Entry 1W0J (X-ray diffraction, 2.20 A resolution); this record covers chains E and G of the 7 polymer chains in the assembly.

Chain E:
Protein: ATP synthase beta chain, mitochondrial precursor
Organism: Bos taurus
Notes: EC 3.6.3.14
Reference sequence: P00829 (ATPB_BOVIN); residues -3 to 478 here correspond to UniProt positions 47-528 (UniProt number = residue number + 50)
Sequence (482 residues; each row starts with the number of its first residue; numbers below 1 keep their minus sign (Ala-3 is residue -3)):
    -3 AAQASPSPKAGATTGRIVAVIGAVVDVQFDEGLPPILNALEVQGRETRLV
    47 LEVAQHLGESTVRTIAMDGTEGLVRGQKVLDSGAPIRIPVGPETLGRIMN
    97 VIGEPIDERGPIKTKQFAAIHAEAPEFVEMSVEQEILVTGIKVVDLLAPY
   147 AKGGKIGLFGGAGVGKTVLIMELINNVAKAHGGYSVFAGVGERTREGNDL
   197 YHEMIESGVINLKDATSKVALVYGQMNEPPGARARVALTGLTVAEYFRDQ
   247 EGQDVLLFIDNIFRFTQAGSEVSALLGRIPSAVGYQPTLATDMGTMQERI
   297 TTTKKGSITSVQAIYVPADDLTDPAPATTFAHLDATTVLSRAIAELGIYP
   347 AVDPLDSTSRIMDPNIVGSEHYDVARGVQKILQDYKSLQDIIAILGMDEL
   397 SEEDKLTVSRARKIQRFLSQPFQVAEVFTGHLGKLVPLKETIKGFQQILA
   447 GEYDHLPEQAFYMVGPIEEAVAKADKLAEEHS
Unresolved in the structure: -3 to 8, 475-478
UniProt features mapped onto this chain:
  - binding site (ADP): Gly159, Val160, Gly161, Lys162, Thr163, Val164
  - binding site (ATP): Gly159, Gly161, Lys162, Thr163, Val164, Arg189
  - binding site (phosphate): Gly159, Val160, Gly161, Lys162, Thr163
  - binding site (Mg(2+)): Thr163, Glu188
  - modified residue: Lys74 (N6-acetyllysine), Lys111 (N6-acetyllysine), Lys148 (N6-acetyllysine), Lys209 (N6-acetyllysine), Lys214 (N6-acetyllysine), Thr262 (Phosphothreonine), Ser365 (Phosphoserine), Lys376 (N6-acetyllysine), Ser383 (Phosphoserine), Lys430 (N6-acetyllysine), Lys435 (N6-acetyllysine), Lys472 (N6-acetyllysine)
  - glycosylation: Ser56 (O-linked (GlcNAc) serine)
From the paper describing this entry:
  - catalytic residues: Lys162, Glu188, Arg189
  - binding site for beryllium trifluoride: Lys162, Glu188, Arg189

Chain G:
Protein: ATP synthase gamma chain, mitochondrial precursor
Organism: Bos taurus
Notes: EC 3.6.3.14
Reference sequence: P05631 (ATPG_BOVIN); residues 1-272 here correspond to UniProt positions 26-297 (UniProt number = residue number + 25)
Sequence (272 residues; numbered 1 to 272; the number before each row is that of its first residue):
     1 ATLKDITRRLKSIKNIQKITKSMKMVAAAKYARAERELKPARVYGVGSLA
    51 LYEKADIKTPEDKKKHLIIGVSSDRGLCGAIHSSVAKQMKSEAANLAAAG
   101 KEVKIIGVGDKIRSILHRTHSDQFLVTFKEVGRRPPTFGDASVIALELLN
   151 SGYEFDEGSIIFNRFRSVISYKTEEKPIFSLDTISSAESMSIYDDIDADV
   201 LRNYQEYSLANIIYYSLKESTTSEQSARMTAMDNASKNASEMIDKLTLTF
   251 NRTRQAVITKELIEIISGAAAL
Unresolved in the structure: 48-66, 91-104, 117-126, 149-158, 174-200
UniProt features mapped onto this chain:
  - modified residue: Lys14 (N6-acetyllysine), Lys24 (N6-succinyllysine), Lys30 (N6-acetyllysine), Lys90 (N6-acetyllysine), Ser121 (Phosphoserine), Lys129 (N6-acetyllysine), Lys172 (N6-acetyllysine), Lys245 (N6-succinyllysine)

Chain E / chain G interface:
Pairs across the interface (19):
  Pro276(E) with Leu262(G), hydrophobic; Ile266(G)
  Ala278(E) with Thr259(G)
  Val279(E) with Arg254(G); Gln255(G); Ile258(G); Thr259(G), hydrogen bond (backbone-side chain)
  Gly280(E) with Leu262(G)
  Ala314(E) with Arg254(G)
  Asp316(E) with Asn251(G); Arg254(G), salt bridge; Gln255(G), hydrogen bond
  Thr318(E) with Gln255(G), hydrogen bond
  Asp319(E) with Arg254(G), salt bridge; Gln255(G)
  Asp386(E) with Lys21(G), salt bridge; Lys24(G), salt bridge
  Ile390(E) with Met25(G); Ala28(G)
Also at the interface, not in a pair above, chain E (14 interface residues in all): Ile275, Pro320, Leu391, Glu395
Also at the interface, not in a pair above, chain G (14 interface residues in all): Ala29, Ala32, Arg36

Summary:
The chain E/chain G interface involves 14 residues from each chain; the contacts include 3 hydrogen bonds and
4 salt bridges. Polar pairs include Asp316(E)-Arg254(G), Asp319(E)-Arg254(G) and Asp386(E)-Lys21(G). From the
paper: catalytic residues Lys162(E), Glu188(E) and Arg189(E); a binding site for beryllium trifluoride at
Lys162(E), Glu188(E) and Arg189(E).
Chain E is ATP synthase beta chain, mitochondrial precursor and chain G is ATP synthase gamma chain,
mitochondrial precursor, both from Bos taurus; the structure, Beryllium fluoride inhibited bovine F1-ATPase,
was determined by X-ray diffraction, deposited together with 1W0K.
